4KIT - chains B and C; structure by X-ray diffraction, 3.60 A resolution.

# Chain B
Name: U5 small nuclear ribonucleoprotein 200 kDa helicase
From: Homo sapiens
Notes: EC 3.6.4.13; fragment: helicase region
UniProt: O75643 (U520_HUMAN); residue numbers follow UniProt; this construct covers 395-2129
Chain sequence (1739 residues; row label = number of the first residue in the row):
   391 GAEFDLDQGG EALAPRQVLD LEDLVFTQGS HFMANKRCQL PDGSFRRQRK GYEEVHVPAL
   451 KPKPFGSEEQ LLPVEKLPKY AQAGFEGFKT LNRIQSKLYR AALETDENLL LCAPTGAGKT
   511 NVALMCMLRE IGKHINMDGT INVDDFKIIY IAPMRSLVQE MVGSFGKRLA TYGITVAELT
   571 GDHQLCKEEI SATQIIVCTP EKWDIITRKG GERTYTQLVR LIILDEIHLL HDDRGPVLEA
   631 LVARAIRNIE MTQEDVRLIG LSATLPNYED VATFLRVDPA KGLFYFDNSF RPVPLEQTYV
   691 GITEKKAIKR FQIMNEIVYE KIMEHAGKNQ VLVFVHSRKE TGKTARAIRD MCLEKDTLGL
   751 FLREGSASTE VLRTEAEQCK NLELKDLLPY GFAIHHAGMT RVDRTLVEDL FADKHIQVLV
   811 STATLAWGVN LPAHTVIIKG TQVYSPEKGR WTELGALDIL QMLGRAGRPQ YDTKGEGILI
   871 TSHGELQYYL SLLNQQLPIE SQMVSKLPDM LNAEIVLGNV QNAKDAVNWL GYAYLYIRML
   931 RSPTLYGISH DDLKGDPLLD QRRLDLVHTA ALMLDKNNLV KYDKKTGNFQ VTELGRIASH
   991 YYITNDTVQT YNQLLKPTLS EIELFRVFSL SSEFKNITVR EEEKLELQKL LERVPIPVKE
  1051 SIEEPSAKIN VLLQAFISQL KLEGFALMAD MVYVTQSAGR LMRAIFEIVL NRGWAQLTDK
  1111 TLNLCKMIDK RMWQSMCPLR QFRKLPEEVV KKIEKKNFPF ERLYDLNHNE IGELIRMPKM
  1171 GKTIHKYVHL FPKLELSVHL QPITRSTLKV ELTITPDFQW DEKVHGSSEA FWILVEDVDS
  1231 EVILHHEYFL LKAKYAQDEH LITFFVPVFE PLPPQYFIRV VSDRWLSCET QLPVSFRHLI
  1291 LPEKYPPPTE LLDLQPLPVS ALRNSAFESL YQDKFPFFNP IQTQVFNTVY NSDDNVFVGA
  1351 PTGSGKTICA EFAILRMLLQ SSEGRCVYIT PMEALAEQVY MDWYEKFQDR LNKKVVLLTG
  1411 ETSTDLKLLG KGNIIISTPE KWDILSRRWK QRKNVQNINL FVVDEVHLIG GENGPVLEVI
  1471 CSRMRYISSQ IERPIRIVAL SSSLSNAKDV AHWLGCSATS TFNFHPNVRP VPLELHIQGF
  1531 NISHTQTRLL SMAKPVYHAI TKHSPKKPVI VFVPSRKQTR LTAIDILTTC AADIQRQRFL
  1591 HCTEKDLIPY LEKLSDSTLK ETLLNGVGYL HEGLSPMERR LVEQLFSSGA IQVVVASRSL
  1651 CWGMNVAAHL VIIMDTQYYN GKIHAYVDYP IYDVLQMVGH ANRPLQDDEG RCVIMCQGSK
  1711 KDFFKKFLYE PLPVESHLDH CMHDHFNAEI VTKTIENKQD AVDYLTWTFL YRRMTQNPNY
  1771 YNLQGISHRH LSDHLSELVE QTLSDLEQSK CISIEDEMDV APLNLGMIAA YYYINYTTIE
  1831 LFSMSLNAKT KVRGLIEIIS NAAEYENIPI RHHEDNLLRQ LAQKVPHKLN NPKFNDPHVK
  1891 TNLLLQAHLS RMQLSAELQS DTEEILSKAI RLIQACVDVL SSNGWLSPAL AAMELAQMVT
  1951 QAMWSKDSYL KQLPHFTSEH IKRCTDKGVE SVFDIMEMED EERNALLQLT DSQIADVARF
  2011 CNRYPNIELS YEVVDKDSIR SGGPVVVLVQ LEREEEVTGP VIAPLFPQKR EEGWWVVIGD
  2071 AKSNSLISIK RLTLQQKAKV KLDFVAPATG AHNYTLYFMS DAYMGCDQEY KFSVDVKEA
Not modelled in the structure: 391-403, 2126-2129
Differences from the reference sequence: expression tag (391-394)
Metal / ion sites: Mg2+: D1454 (together with ADP)
Small-molecule neighbours:
  - ADP (adenosine-5'-diphosphate), molecule 1: F478, T480, L481, N482, Q485, G506, A507, G508, K509, T510, N511, M551, D615, E616, L651, N820
  - ADP, molecule 2: F1325, F1327, F1328, N1329, Q1332, T1352, G1353, S1354, G1355, K1356, T1357, I1358, D1454, E1455, P1694, L1695
UniProt features mapped onto this chain:
  - motif: D615 to H618 (DEIH box), D1454 to H1457 (DEVH box)
  - binding site (ATP): A503 to T510, A1350 to T1357
  - modified residue: Y709 (Phosphotyrosine), K971 (N6-acetyllysine), T1428 (Phosphothreonine), T1765 (Phosphothreonine), S2002 (Phosphoserine)
  - natural variant: C502 (C502R: In RP33), A542 (A542V: In RP33), R681 (R681C: In RP33; R681H: In RP33), P682 (P682S: In RP33), V683 (V683L: In RP33; uncertain significance), Y689 (Y689C: In RP33), I698 (I698V: In RP33), Q885 (Q885E: In RP33), S1087 (S1087L: In RP33), R1090 (R1090L: In RP33), F1736 (F1736L: In a colorectal cancer sample), R1779 (R1779H: In RP33)
  - mutagenesis: R603 (R603A: Strongly decreases ATP-dependent RNA helicase activity), R637 (R637A: Strongly decreases ATP-dependent RNA helicase activity), K1544 (K1544A: Decreases ATP-dependent RNA helicase activity), H1548 (H1548A: Strongly decreases ATP-dependent RNA helicase activity), T1578 (T1578A: Decreases ATP-dependent RNA helicase activity)

# Chain C
Name: Pre-mRNA-processing-splicing factor 8
From: Homo sapiens
Notes: fragment: Jab1/MPN domain
UniProt: Q6P2Q9 (PRP8_HUMAN); residue numbers follow UniProt; this construct covers 2064-2335
Chain sequence (278 residues; numbered 2058 to 2335; the number before each row is that of its first residue):
  2058 GPLGSMTQTF SSKTEWRVRA ISAANLHLRT NHIYVSSDDI KETGYTYILP KNVLKKFICI
  2118 SDLRAQIAGY LYGVSPPDNP QVKEIRCIVM VPQWGTHQTV HLPGQLPQHE YLKEMEPLGW
  2178 IHTQPNESPQ LSPQDVTTHA KIMADNPSWD GEKTIIITCS FTPGSCTLTA YKLTPSGYEW
  2238 GRQNTDKGNN PKGYLPSHYE RVQMLLSDRF LGFFMVPAQS SWNYNFMGVR HDPNMKYELQ
  2298 LANPKEFYHE VHRPSHFLNF ALLQEGEVYS ADREDLYA
Not modelled in the structure: 2058-2066
Differences from the reference sequence: expression tag (2058-2063)
UniProt features mapped onto this chain:
  - region: P2301 to A2335 (Required for interaction with EFTUD2 and SNRNP200)
  - natural variant: P2301 (P2301T: In RP13), F2304 (F2304L: In RP13), H2309 (H2309P: In RP13; H2309R: In RP13), R2310 (R2310G: In RP13; R2310K: In RP13), F2314 (F2314L: In RP13), Y2334 (Y2334N: In RP13)

# How chain B and chain C interact
Pairs across the interface - 85 pairs, chain B then chain C:
  R545(B) with L2333(C); A2335(C), hydrogen bond (side chain-backbone)
  L569(B) with A2335(C)
  T570(B) with A2335(C), hydrogen bond (side chain-backbone)
  T589(B) with L2333(C), hydrogen bond (side chain-backbone)
  E591(B) with L2333(C); Y2334(C)
  K592(B) with L2333(C), hydrogen bond (backbone-backbone); A2335(C)
  I595(B) with A2335(C)
  R624(B) with L2333(C)
  H726(B) with D2329(C), salt bridge
  R728(B) with V2325(C); Y2326(C); S2327(C); A2328(C); D2329(C), salt bridge
  K729(B) with Y2326(C), hydrogen bond
  G788(B) with V2325(C); A2328(C)
  M789(B) with V2325(C)
  Y992(B) with Y2334(C)
  T1008(B) with H2084(C), hydrogen bond
  S1010(B) with A2081(C)
  I1012(B) with I2078(C), hydrophobic
  E1013(B) with A2081(C)
  L1041(B) with R2074(C)
  E1042(B) with R2074(C), salt bridge
  R1043(B) with N2316(C), hydrogen bond; A2318(C)
  V1044(B) with R2074(C), hydrogen bond (backbone-side chain)
  P1045(B) with W2073(C); R2310(C), hydrogen bond (backbone-side chain); F2314(C), hydrophobic
  I1046(B) with F2314(C), hydrophobic
  P1047(B) with A2077(C), hydrophobic; I2078(C), hydrophobic
  K1049(B) with R2074(C); V2075(C)
  S1068(B) with N2316(C), hydrogen bond (side chain-backbone); F2317(C)
  Q1069(B) with L2319(C)
  L1070(B) with L2319(C)
  K1071(B) with L2319(C); L2320(C); G2323(C)
  F1075(B) with Y2326(C), hydrophobic
  M1078(B) with G2323(C); Y2326(C)
  A1079(B) with S2327(C)
  V1082(B) with S2327(C); E2331(C)
  Q1086(B) with R2330(C), hydrogen bond (side chain-backbone); E2331(C), hydrogen bond (side chain-backbone)
  R1090(B) with Y2334(C)
  W1123(B) with E2307(C); F2314(C), hydrophobic
  Q1124(B) with E2307(C), hydrogen bond (backbone-side chain)
  S1125(B) with E2307(C), hydrogen bond; F2314(C); L2315(C)
  M1126(B) with L2315(C), hydrophobic
  R1130(B) with F2317(C)
  E1144(B) with L2315(C)
  N1147(B) with R2287(C), hydrogen bond
  P1149(B) with Q2276(C)
  R1152(B) with Q2276(C), hydrogen bond
  V1228(B) with N2300(C)
  D1229(B) with N2109(C), hydrogen bond; K2113(C); N2300(C), hydrogen bond (backbone-side chain)
  S1230(B) with N2300(C), hydrogen bond
  P1261(B) with L2268(C)
  P1264(B) with L2268(C); F2270(C), hydrophobic
  Q1265(B) with F2270(C); L2298(C)
  F1267(B) with L2298(C); A2299(C), hydrophobic; N2300(C)
  P1283(B) with L2298(C)
  S1285(B) with Y2168(C)
  R1287(B) with Y2168(C); F2270(C); L2298(C)
Interface residues without a listed pair, chain B (70 interface residues in all): P543, G571, H786, A787, E1011, E1050, Y1083, M1117, R1121, K1141, E1151, E1231, L1262, P1263, H1288
Interface residues without a listed pair, chain C (48 interface residues in all): K2070, T2071, K2112, E2171, R2266, G2269, H2306, P2311, H2313, E2324, D2332

# Overview
70 residues of chain B and 48 residues of chain C are in contact; the contacts include 19 hydrogen bonds and 3
salt bridges. Polar pairs include H726(B)-D2329(C), R728(B)-D2329(C) and E1042(B)-R2074(C). Ligands of chain
B: ADP.
Here chain B is U5 small nuclear ribonucleoprotein 200 kDa helicase and chain C is
Pre-mRNA-processing-splicing factor 8, both from Homo sapiens. Entry 4KIT (Crystal structure of human Brr2 in
complex with the Prp8 Jab1/MPN domain) was determined by X-ray diffraction.
